9B8B - chains B and E of the 14 polymer chains in the assembly; structure by electron microscopy, 3.20 A resolution.

== Chain B (and E) ==
Name: Transmembrane protein gp41
Organism: Human immunodeficiency virus 1
Notes: chain E of this document is another copy of the same molecule, construct and numbering; everything in this record applies to it too
UniProt: Q2N0S6 (Q2N0S6_9HIV1); residues 512-664 here correspond to UniProt positions 509-661 (UniProt number = residue number - 3)
Sequence (153 residues; row label = number of the first residue in the row):
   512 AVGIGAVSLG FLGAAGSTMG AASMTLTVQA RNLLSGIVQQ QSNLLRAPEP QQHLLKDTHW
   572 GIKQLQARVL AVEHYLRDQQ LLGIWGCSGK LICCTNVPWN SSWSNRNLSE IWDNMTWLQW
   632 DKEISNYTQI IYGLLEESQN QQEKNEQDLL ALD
Not modelled in the structure: 512-518, 547-571
Cystine bridges: Cys598-Cys604
Glycans and other covalent adducts: N-acetylglucosamine (NAG) linked to Asn611, Asn618, Asn637
Sequence notes: conflict Ser519 (Phe516 in Q2N0S6), Pro559 (Ile556 in Q2N0S6), Pro561 (Ala558 in Q2N0S6), Asp568 (Leu565 in Q2N0S6), His570 (Val567 in Q2N0S6), His585 (Arg582 in Q2N0S6), Cys605 (Thr602 in Q2N0S6)
Ligand contacts: N-acetylglucosamine (NAG; 2-acetamido-2-deoxy-beta-D-glucopyranose): Leu520, Gly524, Ser528

== Interface between chain B and chain E ==
Pairs across the interface (28):
  Ile573(B) - Ile573(E)  hydrophobic
  Ile573(B) - Leu576(E)  hydrophobic
  Leu576(B) - Leu576(E)  hydrophobic
  Gln577(B) - Leu576(E)
  Val580(B) - Arg579(E)
  Val580(B) - Val580(E)  hydrophobic
  Val583(B) - Val583(E)  hydrophobic
  Glu584(B) - Arg579(E)  salt bridge
  Leu587(B) - Leu545(E)
  Leu587(B) - Val583(E)  hydrophobic
  Leu587(B) - Leu587(E)  hydrophobic
  Arg588(B) - Leu545(E)
  Arg588(B) - Ser546(E)
  Gln591(B) - Ala541(E)  hydrogen bond (side chain-backbone)
  Gln591(B) - Arg542(E)
  Gln591(B) - Leu545(E)
  Gln591(B) - Tyr586(E)
  Gly594(B) - Gly600(E)
  Ile595(B) - Arg542(E)
  Ser599(B) - Gly600(E)
  Glu647(B) - Thr538(E)  hydrogen bond
  Glu647(B) - Arg542(E)  salt bridge
  Asn651(B) - Thr538(E)
  Glu654(B) - Lys601(E)
  Glu654(B) - Leu602(E)  hydrogen bond (side chain-backbone)
  Glu654(B) - Ile603(E)
  Lys655(B) - Met535(E)
  Gln658(B) - Ile603(E)
Also at the interface, not in a pair above, chain B (19 interface residues in all): Leu592, Leu661
Also at the interface, not in a pair above, chain E (20 interface residues in all): Ser534, Ser599, Cys605

== In short ==
19 residues of chain B and 20 residues of chain E are in contact, with 3 hydrogen bonds and 2 salt bridges.
Polar pairs include Glu584(B)-Arg579(E), Glu647(B)-Arg542(E) and Gln591(B)-Ala541(E). Ligands of chain B:
N-acetylglucosamine. Covalently linked N-acetylglucosamine: at Asn611(B), Asn618(B) and Asn637(B).
Chain B and chain E are both Transmembrane protein gp41 (Human immunodeficiency virus 1); the structure, RM038
Fab in complex with Apex-GT 6.2 trimer and RM20A3 Fab, was determined by electron microscopy, deposited
together with 9MPX, 9MQG, 9B8C, 9MPB and 9MPC.
